1NHJ - chain A; structure by X-ray diffraction, 2.30 A resolution.

Chain A:
Name: DNA mismatch repair protein mutL
Source organism: Escherichia coli K12
Notes: fragment: N-terminal 40KD ATPase fragment (LN40)
Reference sequence: Q8XDN4 (MUTL_ECO57); numbering as in UniProt (aligned over 1-331)
Sequence (333 residues; numbered -2 to 331; 1 number in that range is skipped by the numbering (no residue carries it; nothing is unmodelled there); the number before each row is that of its first residue; numbers below 1 keep their minus sign (Ser-2 is residue -2)):
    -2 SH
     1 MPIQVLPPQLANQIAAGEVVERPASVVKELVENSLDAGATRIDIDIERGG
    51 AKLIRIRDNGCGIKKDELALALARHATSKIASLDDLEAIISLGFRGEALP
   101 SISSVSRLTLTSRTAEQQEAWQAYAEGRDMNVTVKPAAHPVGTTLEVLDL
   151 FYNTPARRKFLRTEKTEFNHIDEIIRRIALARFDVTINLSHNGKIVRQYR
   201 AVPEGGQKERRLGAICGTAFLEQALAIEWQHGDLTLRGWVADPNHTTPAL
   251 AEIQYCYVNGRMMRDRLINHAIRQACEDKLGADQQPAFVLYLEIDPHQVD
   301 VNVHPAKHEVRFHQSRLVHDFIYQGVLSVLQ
Differences from the reference sequence: expression tag (-2 to -1); engineered mutation Asn131 (Asp in Q8XDN4)
Bound ions: Mg2+: Asn33 (together with AMP-PNP); Na+: Ala71, Ala73, Ala76 (together with AMP-PNP)
Residues lining bound ligands: AMP-PNP (ANP; phosphoaminophosphonic acid-adenylate ester): Ile3, Glu29, Asn33, Ser34, Ala37, Asp58, Gly62, Ile63, Ala71, Ala76, Thr77, Ser78, Lys79, Gly93, Phe94, Arg95, Gly96, Glu97, Ala98, Leu99, Pro100, Thr143, Lys307

Summary:
Bound to chain A: AMP-PNP. Ala71, Ala73 and Ala76 form the Na+ site.
Chain A is DNA mismatch repair protein mutL (Escherichia coli K12); the structure, Crystal structure of
N-terminal 40KD MutL/A100P mutant protein complex with ADPnP and one sodium, was determined by X-ray
diffraction together with 1NHH and 1NHI from the same study.
